Entry 1B76 (X-ray diffraction, 3.40 A resolution); this record covers chains A and B.

[Chain A (and B)]
Molecule: Glycine--tRNA ligase
From: Thermus thermophilus (strain HB8 / ATCC 27634 / DSM 579)
Notes: EC 6.1.1.14; chain B of this document is another copy of the same molecule, construct and numbering; everything in this record applies to it too
UniProtKB: P56206 (SYG_THET8); residues 1-505 here correspond to UniProt positions 2-506 (UniProt number = residue number + 1)
Sequence (442 residues; row label = number of the first residue in the row; note: 63 numbers in that range are skipped by the numbering (no residue carries them; nothing is unmodelled there)):
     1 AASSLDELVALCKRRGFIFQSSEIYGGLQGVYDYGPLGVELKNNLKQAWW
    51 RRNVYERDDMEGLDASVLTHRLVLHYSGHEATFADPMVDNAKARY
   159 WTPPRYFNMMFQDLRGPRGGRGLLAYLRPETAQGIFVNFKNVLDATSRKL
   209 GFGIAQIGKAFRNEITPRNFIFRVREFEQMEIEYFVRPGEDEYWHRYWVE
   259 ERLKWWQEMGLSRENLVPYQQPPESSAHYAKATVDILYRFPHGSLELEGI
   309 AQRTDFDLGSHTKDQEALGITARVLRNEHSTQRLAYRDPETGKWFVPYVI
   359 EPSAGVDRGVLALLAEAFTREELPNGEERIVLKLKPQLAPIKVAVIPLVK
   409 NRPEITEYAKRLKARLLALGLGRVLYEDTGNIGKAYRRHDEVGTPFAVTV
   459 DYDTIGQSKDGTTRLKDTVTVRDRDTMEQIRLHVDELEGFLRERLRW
Sequence notes: conflict Ala1 (Pro2 in P56206), Ala91 (Arg92 in P56206), Lys92 (Ile93 in P56206), 19 further conflict positions vs the reference (P56206) not listed
Small-molecule neighbours: ATP (adenosine-5'-triphosphate): Glu188, Arg220, Glu222, Ile229, Phe230, Arg231, Val232, Phe235, Gln237, Tyr287, Glu304, Leu305, Glu306, Gly307, Ser361, Ala362, Gly363, Arg366

[How chain A and chain B interact]
Contacting residue pairs (138; chain A residue first):
  Lys13(A) with Asn199(B)
  Arg15(A) with Ala203(B)
  Gly16(A) with Ala203(B)
  Phe19(A) with Asn199(B); Ala203(B), hydrophobic
  Ser21(A) with Ser66(B), hydrogen bond
  Ser22(A) with His70(B)
  Glu23(A) with Asn199(B), hydrogen bond; Thr339(B)
  Ile24(A) with Val195(B), hydrophobic; Ser338(B); Thr339(B), hydrogen bond (backbone-backbone); Gln340(B)
  Tyr25(A) with His70(B), hydrogen bond (backbone-side chain); Leu72(B), hydrophobic; Val73(B), hydrophobic; Tyr76(B), hydrophobic; Ser318(B); His319(B), hydrogen bond; Asn335(B), hydrogen bond; His337(B)
  Leu28(A) with Leu68(B); His70(B)
  Val31(A) with Ser66(B)
  Tyr32(A) with Ser66(B)
  Asp33(A) with Asp64(B); Ala65(B); Ser66(B), hydrogen bond (side chain-backbone); Asn196(B), hydrogen bond
  Tyr34(A) with Leu63(B); Asp64(B), hydrogen bond (backbone-backbone)
  Gly35(A) with Leu63(B)
  Pro36(A) with Glu61(B); Gly62(B); Leu63(B); Val200(B), hydrophobic
  Val39(A) with Leu63(B), hydrophobic; Asp64(B)
  Glu40(A) with Trp50(B), hydrogen bond; Tyr55(B), hydrogen bond
  Lys42(A) with Asp64(B), salt bridge
  Trp50(A) with Val39(B), hydrophobic; Glu40(B)
  Val54(A) with Arg431(B)
  Tyr55(A) with Glu40(B), hydrogen bond; Lys421(B), hydrogen bond (backbone-side chain); Leu425(B); Arg431(B)
  Glu56(A) with Lys421(B), hydrogen bond (backbone-side chain); Leu425(B)
  Arg57(A) with Lys421(B)
  Asp58(A) with Lys421(B), salt bridge; Tyr434(B)
  Glu61(A) with Pro36(B)
  Gly62(A) with Pro36(B); Val39(B)
  Leu63(A) with Tyr34(B); Gly35(B); Pro36(B); Val39(B), hydrophobic
  Asp64(A) with Asp33(B); Tyr34(B), hydrogen bond (backbone-backbone); Val39(B); Lys42(B), salt bridge
  Ala65(A) with Asp33(B)
  Ser66(A) with Val31(B); Tyr32(B); Asp33(B), hydrogen bond (backbone-side chain); Glu234(B)
  Val67(A) with Phe219(B), hydrophobic; Glu234(B), hydrogen bond (backbone-side chain)
  Leu68(A) with Phe169(B), hydrophobic; Glu234(B)
  His70(A) with Ser22(B); Leu28(B)
  Leu72(A) with Tyr25(B), hydrophobic
  Val73(A) with Tyr25(B)
  Tyr76(A) with Tyr25(B)
  Arg94(A) with Pro175(B); Arg176(B)
  Phe165(A) with Gly174(B); Pro175(B)
  Phe169(A) with Asp171(B); Arg173(B)
  Gln170(A) with Gln170(B); Asp171(B), hydrogen bond (backbone-side chain)
  Asp171(A) with Phe169(B); Gln170(B), hydrogen bond (side chain-backbone); Leu185(B)
  Leu172(A) with Phe169(B); Asn221(B)
  Arg173(A) with Phe169(B); Arg233(B)
  Gly174(A) with Asn221(B), hydrogen bond (backbone-side chain)
  Pro175(A) with Ile223(B)
  Arg176(A) with Pro161(B); Arg163(B)
  Leu185(A) with Leu185(B), hydrophobic
  Val195(A) with Ile24(B), hydrophobic
  Asn196(A) with Phe19(B); Asp33(B)
  Asn199(A) with Lys13(B); Phe19(B); Glu23(B)
  Val200(A) with Phe19(B), hydrophobic; Pro36(B), hydrophobic
  Ala203(A) with Arg15(B); Gly16(B); Arg446(B), hydrogen bond (backbone-side chain)
  Ser205(A) with Thr437(B)
  Lys217(A) with Val67(B)
  Phe219(A) with Val67(B), hydrophobic
  Asn221(A) with Arg173(B); Gly174(B), hydrogen bond (side chain-backbone)
  Ile223(A) with Pro175(B)
  Arg233(A) with Arg173(B)
  Glu234(A) with Ser66(B); Val67(B), hydrogen bond (side chain-backbone); Leu68(B), hydrogen bond (side chain-backbone)
  Ser318(A) with Tyr25(B)
  His319(A) with Ile24(B); Tyr25(B), hydrogen bond
  Asn335(A) with Tyr25(B), hydrogen bond
  His337(A) with Ile24(B); Tyr25(B)
  Ser338(A) with Ile24(B); Tyr25(B)
  Thr339(A) with Glu23(B); Ile24(B), hydrogen bond (side chain-backbone)
  Gln340(A) with Glu23(B); Ile24(B)
  Lys421(A) with Glu56(B); Asp58(B), salt bridge
  Leu425(A) with Tyr55(B)
  Arg431(A) with Val54(B), hydrogen bond (side chain-backbone); Tyr55(B); Glu61(B), salt bridge
  Tyr434(A) with Asp58(B)
Interface residues without a listed pair, chain A (81 interface residues in all): Arg14, Asn44, Lys46, Met60, Thr69, Arg186, Thr204, Glu236, Leu342, Arg446
Interface residues without a listed pair, chain B (76 interface residues in all): Ser21, Gly27, Met60, Thr69, Tyr164, Leu172, Thr204, Lys217

[Overview]
Chain A and chain B form an interface of 81 and 76 residues respectively; the contacts include 28 hydrogen
bonds and 5 salt bridges. Polar pairs include Lys42(A)-Asp64(B), Asp58(A)-Lys421(B) and Arg431(A)-Glu61(B).
Ligands of chain A: ATP.
Both chains are Glycine--tRNA ligase (Thermus thermophilus (strain HB8 / ATCC 27634 / DSM 579)). Entry 1B76
(Glycyl-tRNA synthetase from thermus thermophilus complexed with ATP) was determined by X-ray diffraction
together with 1GGM from the same study.
